PDB entry 2YA4 | X-ray diffraction, 1.80 A resolution | chains A and B

== Chain A (and B) ==
Name: Neuraminidase A
From: Streptococcus pneumoniae
Notes: EC 3.2.1.18; fragment: catalytic domain, residues 280-754; chain B of this document is another copy of the same molecule, construct and numbering; everything in this record applies to it too
UniProt: B2DJD9 (B2DJD9_STRPN); residues 303-777 here correspond to UniProt positions 280-754 (UniProt number = residue number - 23)
Sequence (493 residues; row label = number of the first residue in the row):
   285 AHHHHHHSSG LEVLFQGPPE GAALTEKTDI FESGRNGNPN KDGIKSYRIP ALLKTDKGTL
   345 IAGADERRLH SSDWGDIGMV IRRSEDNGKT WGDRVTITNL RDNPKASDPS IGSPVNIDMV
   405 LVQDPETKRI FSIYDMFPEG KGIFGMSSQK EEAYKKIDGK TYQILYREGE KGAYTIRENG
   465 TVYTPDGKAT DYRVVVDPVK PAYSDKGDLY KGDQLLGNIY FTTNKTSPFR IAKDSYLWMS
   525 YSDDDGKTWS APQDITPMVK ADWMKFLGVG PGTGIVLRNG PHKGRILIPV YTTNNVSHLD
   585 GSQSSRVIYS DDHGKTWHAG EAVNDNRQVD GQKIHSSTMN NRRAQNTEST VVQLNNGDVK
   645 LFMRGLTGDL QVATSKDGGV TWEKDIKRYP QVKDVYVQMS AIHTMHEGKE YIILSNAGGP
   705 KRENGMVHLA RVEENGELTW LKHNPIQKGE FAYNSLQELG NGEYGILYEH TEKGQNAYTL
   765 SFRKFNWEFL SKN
Disordered / not traced: 285-306, 777 (chain B: 285-306)
Differences from the reference sequence: expression tag (285-302)

== Interface between chain A and chain B ==
Residue-residue contacts (44; chain A residue first):
  Gln433(A) - Lys617(B)
  Gln433(A) - Ile618(B)
  Gln433(A) - His619(B)  hydrogen bond (side chain-backbone)
  Gln433(A) - Thr622(B)  hydrogen bond
  Gln433(A) - Met623(B)  hydrogen bond (side chain-backbone)
  Lys434(A) - His619(B)
  Lys434(A) - Ser621(B)
  Lys434(A) - Thr622(B)  hydrogen bond (backbone-side chain)
  Glu436(A) - Asp609(B)
  Glu436(A) - His619(B)  salt bridge
  Tyr450(A) - Asn610(B)
  Lys455(A) - Val607(B)
  Lys455(A) - Asp609(B)  hydrogen bond (side chain-backbone)
  Lys455(A) - Asn610(B)  hydrogen bond (backbone-side chain)
  Lys455(A) - Trp666(B)  hydrogen bond (side chain-backbone)
  Lys455(A) - Glu667(B)
  Lys455(A) - Lys668(B)
  Ala545(A) - Asp546(B)
  Asp546(A) - Ala545(B)
  Asp546(A) - Asp546(B)  hydrogen bond (backbone-side chain)
  Asp546(A) - Trp547(B)  hydrogen bond (side chain-backbone)
  Trp547(A) - Asp546(B)  hydrogen bond (backbone-side chain)
  Trp547(A) - Trp547(B)  hydrophobic
  Asn579(A) - Val580(B)
  Asn579(A) - Thr622(B)
  Val580(A) - Asn579(B)
  Val607(A) - Lys455(B)
  Asp609(A) - Glu436(B)
  Asp609(A) - Lys455(B)
  Asn610(A) - Lys455(B)  hydrogen bond (side chain-backbone)
  Lys617(A) - Gln433(B)
  Ile618(A) - Gln433(B)
  His619(A) - Gln433(B)  hydrogen bond (backbone-side chain)
  His619(A) - Lys434(B)
  His619(A) - Glu436(B)  salt bridge
  Ser621(A) - Lys434(B)
  Thr622(A) - Gln433(B)  hydrogen bond
  Thr622(A) - Lys434(B)  hydrogen bond (side chain-backbone)
  Thr622(A) - Asn579(B)
  Met623(A) - Gln433(B)  hydrogen bond (backbone-side chain)
  Trp666(A) - Lys455(B)  hydrogen bond (backbone-side chain)
  Glu667(A) - Lys455(B)  hydrogen bond (backbone-side chain)
  Lys668(A) - Gly453(B)  hydrogen bond (side chain-backbone)
  Lys668(A) - Lys455(B)
Other interface residues (no listed pair), chain A (24 interface residues in all): Lys439, Gly453
Other interface residues (no listed pair), chain B (25 interface residues in all): Tyr450, Glu605, Arg611

== Overview ==
Chain A and chain B form an interface of 24 and 25 residues respectively; the contacts include 18 hydrogen
bonds and 2 salt bridges. Among the polar pairs are Glu436(A)-His619(B), Gln433(A)-His619(B) and
Gln433(A)-Thr622(B).
Both chains are Neuraminidase A (Streptococcus pneumoniae). Entry 2YA4 (Crystal structure of Streptococcus
pneumoniae NanA (TIGR4)) was determined by X-ray diffraction together with 2YA5, 2YA6, 2YA7 and 2YA8 from the
same study.
